4DUS - chain A; structure by X-ray diffraction, 2.50 A resolution.

Chain A:
Name: Beta-secretase 1
Organism: Homo sapiens
Notes: EC 3.4.23.46
UniProtKB: P56817 (BACE1_HUMAN); residues -18 to 392 here correspond to UniProt positions 43-453 (UniProt number = residue number + 61)
Sequence (411 residues; numbered -18 to 392; the number before each row is that of its first residue; numbers below 1 keep their minus sign (Leu-18 is residue -18)):
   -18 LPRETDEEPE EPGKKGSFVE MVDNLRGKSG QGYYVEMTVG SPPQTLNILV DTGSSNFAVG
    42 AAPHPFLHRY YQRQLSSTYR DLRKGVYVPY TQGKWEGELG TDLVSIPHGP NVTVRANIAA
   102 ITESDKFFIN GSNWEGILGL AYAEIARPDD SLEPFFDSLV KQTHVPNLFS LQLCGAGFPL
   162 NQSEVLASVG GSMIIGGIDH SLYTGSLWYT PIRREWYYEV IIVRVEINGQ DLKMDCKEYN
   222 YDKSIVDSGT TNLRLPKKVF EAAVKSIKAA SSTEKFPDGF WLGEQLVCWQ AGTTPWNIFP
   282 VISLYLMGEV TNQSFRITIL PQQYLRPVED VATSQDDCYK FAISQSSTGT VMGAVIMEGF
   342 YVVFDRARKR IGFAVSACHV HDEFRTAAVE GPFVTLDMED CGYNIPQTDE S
Disordered / not traced: -18 to -2, 157-167, 272-274, 310-317, 386-392
Construct notes: conflict Lys-5 (Arg56 in P56817), Lys-4 (Arg57 in P56817)
Curated features (UniProtKB/Swiss-Prot):
  - active site: Asp32, Asp228
  - modified residue (N6-acetyllysine): Lys65, Lys214, Lys218, Lys224, Lys238, Lys239, Lys246
  - glycosylation (N-linked (GlcNAc...) asparagine): Asn92, Asn111, Asn162, Asn293
Disulfide bonds: Cys155-Cys359, Cys217-Cys382, Cys269-Cys319
Small-molecule neighbours: 0MP (N-((2S,3R)-1-(4-fluorophenyl)-3-hydroxy-4-((6'-neopentyl-3',4'-dihydrospiro[cyclobutane-1,2'-pyrano[2,3-b]pyridin]-4'-yl)amino)butan-2-yl)acetamide): Leu30, Asp32, Gly34, Ser35, Val69, Pro70, Tyr71, Thr72, Gln73, Phe108, Ile110, Trp115, Ile118, Ile126, Arg128, Tyr198, Lys224, Ile226, Asp228, Gly230, Thr231, Arg235, Thr329, Val332
From the paper describing this entry:
  - binding site for 0MP: Asp32, Gly34, Tyr71, Thr72, Trp115, Tyr198, Asp228, Gly230
  - catalytic residues: Asp32, Asp228 (citing earlier work)

Summary:
Chain A binds compound 0MP. UniProt lists active-site residues Asp32 and Asp228. From the paper: catalytic
residues Asp32 and Asp228; a binding site for 0MP at Asp32, Gly34 and Tyr71 among others.
Chain A is Beta-secretase 1 (Homo sapiens); the structure, Structure of Bace-1 (Beta-Secretase) in complex
with
N-((2S,3R)-1-(4-fluorophenyl)-3-hydroxy-4-((6'-neopentyl-3',4'-dihydrospiro[cyclobutane-1,2'-pyrano[2,3-b]pyridin]-4'-yl)amino)butan-2-yl)acetamide,
was determined by X-ray diffraction (same publication as 4FS4).
